Entry 3S1R (X-ray diffraction, 3.20 A resolution); this record covers chains B and R of the 12 polymer chains in the assembly.

# Chain B
Molecule: DNA-directed RNA polymerase II subunit RPB2
From: Saccharomyces cerevisiae
Notes: EC 2.7.7.6
Reference sequence: P08518 (RPB2_YEAST); residues 1-1224 here = UniProt positions 1-1224
Sequence (1224 residues; each row starts with the number of its first residue):
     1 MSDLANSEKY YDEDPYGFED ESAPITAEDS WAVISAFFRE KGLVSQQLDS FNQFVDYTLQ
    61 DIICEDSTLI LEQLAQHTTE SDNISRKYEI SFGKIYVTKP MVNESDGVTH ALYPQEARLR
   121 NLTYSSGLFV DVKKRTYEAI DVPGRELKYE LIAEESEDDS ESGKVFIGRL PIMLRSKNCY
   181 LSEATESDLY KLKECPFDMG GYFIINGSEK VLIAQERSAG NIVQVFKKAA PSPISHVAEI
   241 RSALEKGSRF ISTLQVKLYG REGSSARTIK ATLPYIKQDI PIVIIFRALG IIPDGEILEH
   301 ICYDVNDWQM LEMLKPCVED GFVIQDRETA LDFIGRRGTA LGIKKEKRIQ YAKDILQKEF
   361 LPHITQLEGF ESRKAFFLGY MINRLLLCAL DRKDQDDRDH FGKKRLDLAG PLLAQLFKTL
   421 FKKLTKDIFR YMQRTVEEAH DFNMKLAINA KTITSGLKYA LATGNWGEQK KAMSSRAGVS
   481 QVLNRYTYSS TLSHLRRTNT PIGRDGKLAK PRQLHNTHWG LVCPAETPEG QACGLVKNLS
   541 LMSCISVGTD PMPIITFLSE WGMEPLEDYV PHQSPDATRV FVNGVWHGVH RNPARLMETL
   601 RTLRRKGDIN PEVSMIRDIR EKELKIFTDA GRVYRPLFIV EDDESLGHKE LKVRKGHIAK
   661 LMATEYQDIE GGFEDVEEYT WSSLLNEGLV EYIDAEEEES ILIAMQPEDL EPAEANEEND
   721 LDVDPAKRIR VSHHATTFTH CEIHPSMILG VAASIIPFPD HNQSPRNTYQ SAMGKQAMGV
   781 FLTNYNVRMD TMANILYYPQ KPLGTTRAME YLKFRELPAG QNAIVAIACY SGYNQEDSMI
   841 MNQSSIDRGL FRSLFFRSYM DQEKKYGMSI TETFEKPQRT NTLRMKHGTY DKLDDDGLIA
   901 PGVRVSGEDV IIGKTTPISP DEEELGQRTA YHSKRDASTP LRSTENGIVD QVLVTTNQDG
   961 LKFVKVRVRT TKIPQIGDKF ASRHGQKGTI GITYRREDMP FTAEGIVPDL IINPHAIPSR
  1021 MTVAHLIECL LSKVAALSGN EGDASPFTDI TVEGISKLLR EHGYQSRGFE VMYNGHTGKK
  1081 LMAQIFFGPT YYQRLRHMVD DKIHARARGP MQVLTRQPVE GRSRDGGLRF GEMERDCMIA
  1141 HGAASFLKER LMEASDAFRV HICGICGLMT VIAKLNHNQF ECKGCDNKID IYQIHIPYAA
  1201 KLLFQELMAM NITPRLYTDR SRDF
Disordered / not traced: 1-19, 71-88, 142-163, 336-344, 438-445, 503-508, 669-677, 716-721, 920-932
Bound ions: Zn2+: Cys1163, Cys1166, Cys1182, Cys1185
Small-molecule neighbours: GTP (guanosine-5'-triphosphate): Glu529, Arg766, Tyr769, Ser1019, Arg1020

# Chain R
Molecule: 5-nt RNA strand
Sequence (5 nucleotides; row label = number of the first residue in the row):
     6 AGAGG

# How chain B and chain R interact
Contacting residue pairs - 10 pairs, chain B then chain R:
  Ala477(B) - A6(R)  phosphate contact
  Gln481(B) - G7(R)  hydrogen bond to the phosphate
  Gln531(B) - A8(R)  base contact
  Gln776(B) - A8(R)  hydrogen bond to the sugar
  Gln776(B) - G9(R)  phosphate contact
  Lys979(B) - G9(R)  sugar contact
  Lys987(B) - G10(R)  phosphate contact
  Arg1096(B) - A8(R)  sugar contact
  His1097(B) - A8(R)  hydrogen bond to the sugar
  Lys1102(B) - G9(R)  sugar contact
Interface residues without a listed pair, chain B (11 interface residues in all): Gly478, Ala772

# Overview
11 residues of chain B and 5 residues of chain R are in contact; the contacts include 3 hydrogen bonds. Polar
contacts include Gln776(B)-A8(R), His1097(B)-A8(R) and Gln481(B)-G7(R). Chain B binds GTP. The Zn2+ site is
built by Cys1163(B), Cys1166(B), Cys1182(B) and Cys1185(B).
Chain B is DNA-directed RNA polymerase II subunit RPB2 (Saccharomyces cerevisiae) and chain R is a 5-nt RNA
strand; the structure, RNA Polymerase II Initiation Complex with a 5-nt 3'-deoxy RNA soaked with GTP, was
determined by X-ray diffraction (same publication as 3RZD, 3RZO, 3S14, 3S15, 3S16, 3S17 and 5 further
entries).
